PDB entry 3DQB | X-ray diffraction, 3.20 A resolution | chains A and B

# Chain A
Name: Rhodopsin
From: Bos taurus
UniProtKB: P02699 (OPSD_BOVIN); numbering as in UniProt (aligned over 1-348)
Amino-acid sequence (348 residues; numbered 1 to 348; the number before each row is that of its first residue):
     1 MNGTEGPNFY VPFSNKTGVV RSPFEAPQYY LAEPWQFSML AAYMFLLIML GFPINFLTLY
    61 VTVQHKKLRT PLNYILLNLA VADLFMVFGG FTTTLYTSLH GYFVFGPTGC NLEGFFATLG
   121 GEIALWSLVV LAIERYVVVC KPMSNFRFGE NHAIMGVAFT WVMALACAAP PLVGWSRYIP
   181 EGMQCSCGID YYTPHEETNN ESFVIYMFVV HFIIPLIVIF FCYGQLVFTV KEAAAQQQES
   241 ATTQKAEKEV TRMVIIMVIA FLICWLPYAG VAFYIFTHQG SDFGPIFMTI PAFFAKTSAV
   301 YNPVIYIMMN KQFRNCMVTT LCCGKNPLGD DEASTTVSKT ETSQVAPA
Unresolved in the structure: 327-348
Disulfides: Cys110-Cys187
Covalently attached groups: N-acetylglucosamine (NAG) linked to Asn2, Asn15; palmitic acid (PLM) linked to Cys322, Cys323
Swiss-Prot annotation at these positions:
  - region: Asp330 to Ala348 (Interaction with SAG)
  - motif: Glu134 to Tyr136 ('Ionic lock' involved in activated form stabilization)
  - binding site (Zn(2+)): Glu201, Gln279
  - site: Glu113 (Plays an important role in the conformation switch to the active conformation)
  - modified residue: Met1 (N-acetylmethionine), Lys296 (N6-(retinylidene)lysine), Ser334 (Phosphoserine), Thr335 (Phosphothreonine), Thr336 (Phosphothreonine), Ser338 (Phosphoserine), Thr340 (Phosphothreonine), Thr342 (Phosphothreonine), Ser343 (Phosphoserine)
  - lipidation (S-palmitoyl cysteine): Cys322, Cys323
  - glycosylation (N-linked (GlcNAc...) asparagine): Asn2, Asn15

# Chain B
Name: 11meric peptide form Guanine nucleotide-binding protein G(t) subunit alpha-1
Notes: fragment: C-terminal domain
UniProtKB: P04695 (GNAT1_BOVIN); residues 340-350 here = UniProt positions 340-350
Amino-acid sequence (11 residues; each row starts with the number of its first residue):
   340 ILENLKDCGL F
Sequence notes: engineered mutation Leu341 (Lys in P04695)
Swiss-Prot annotation at these positions:
  - region: Ile340, Glu342 to Phe350 (Interaction with RHO)

# Chain A / chain B interface
Contacting residue pairs (22):
  Leu72(A) with Asp346(B); Cys347(B), hydrophobic
  Arg135(A) with Cys347(B), hydrogen bond (side chain-backbone); Leu349(B)
  Val138(A) with Asn343(B), hydrogen bond (backbone-side chain); Cys347(B), hydrophobic
  Val139(A) with Ile340(B); Leu344(B), hydrophobic
  Lys141(A) with Asn343(B)
  Leu226(A) with Leu349(B), hydrophobic
  Val230(A) with Ile340(B), hydrophobic
  Ala233(A) with Ile340(B), hydrophobic
  Thr242(A) with Leu341(B); Phe350(B)
  Thr243(A) with Leu341(B)
  Ala246(A) with Leu341(B), hydrophobic; Leu344(B), hydrophobic; Phe350(B), hydrophobic
  Glu249(A) with Leu349(B)
  Val250(A) with Leu344(B), hydrophobic
  Asn310(A) with Gly348(B)
  Gln312(A) with Lys345(B), hydrogen bond (side chain-backbone)
Other interface residues (no listed pair), chain A (19 interface residues in all): Thr229, Lys245, Met253, Lys311

# In short
Chain A and chain B form an interface of 19 and 10 residues respectively; the contacts include 3 hydrogen
bonds. Polar contacts include Arg135(A)-Cys347(B), Val138(A)-Asn343(B) and Gln312(A)-Lys345(B). Palmitic acid
is covalently linked to Cys322(A) and Cys323(A). N-acetylglucosamine is covalently linked to Asn2(A) and
Asn15(A).
Chain A is Rhodopsin (Bos taurus) and chain B is 11meric peptide form Guanine nucleotide-binding protein G(t)
subunit alpha-1; the structure, Crystal structure of the active G-protein-coupled receptor opsin in complex
with a C-terminal peptide derived from ..., was determined by X-ray diffraction.
